PDB entry 4GBI | X-ray diffraction, 2.50 A resolution | chains B and D of the 4 polymer chains in the assembly

== Chain B (and D) ==
Protein: Insulin B chain
Organism: Homo sapiens
Notes: chain D of this document is another copy of the same molecule, construct and numbering; everything in this record applies to it too
Reference sequence: P01308 (INS_HUMAN); residues 1-30 here correspond to UniProt positions 25-54 (UniProt number = residue number + 24)
Sequence (30 residues; each row starts with the number of its first residue):
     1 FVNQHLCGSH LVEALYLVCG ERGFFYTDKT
Unresolved in the structure: 30 (chain D: fully traced)
Construct notes: variant Asp-28 (Pro52 in P01308)
Bound ions: Zn2+ near His-10 (its only coordinating residue here)
Ligand contacts:
  - m-cresol (CRS), molecule 1: Val-2, His-5, Leu-6, Cys-7, His-10, Leu-11, Ala-14
  - m-cresol (CRS), molecule 2: Tyr-26, Thr-27, Asp-28, Lys-29

== How chain B and chain D interact ==
Residue-residue contacts - 29 pairs, chain B then chain D:
  Gln-4(B) / Tyr-16(D)
  His-5(B) / Tyr-16(D)  hydrogen bond (backbone-side chain)
  His-5(B) / Leu-17(D)
  Gly-8(B) / Tyr-16(D)
  Ser-9(B) / Glu-13(D)  hydrogen bond
  Ser-9(B) / Tyr-16(D)  hydrogen bond (backbone-side chain)
  Val-12(B) / Val-12(D)  hydrophobic
  Val-12(B) / Tyr-16(D)  hydrophobic
  Glu-13(B) / Glu-13(D)
  Tyr-16(B) / Gly-8(D)
  Tyr-16(B) / Ser-9(D)
  Tyr-16(B) / Tyr-26(D)
  Tyr-16(B) / Asp-28(D)
  Gly-20(B) / Asp-28(D)
  Glu-21(B) / Thr-27(D)
  Glu-21(B) / Asp-28(D)
  Glu-21(B) / Lys-29(D)  salt bridge
  Gly-23(B) / Tyr-26(D)
  Phe-24(B) / Val-12(D)  hydrophobic
  Phe-24(B) / Phe-24(D)  hydrophobic
  Phe-24(B) / Phe-25(D)
  Phe-24(B) / Tyr-26(D)  hydrogen bond (backbone-backbone)
  Phe-25(B) / Phe-24(D)
  Phe-25(B) / Phe-25(D)  hydrophobic
  Tyr-26(B) / Gly-23(D)
  Tyr-26(B) / Phe-24(D)  hydrogen bond (backbone-backbone)
  Thr-27(B) / Arg-22(D)
  Thr-27(B) / Gly-23(D)
  Thr-27(B) / Phe-24(D)
Interface residues without a listed pair, chain B (16 interface residues in all): Leu-6, Arg-22

== Summary ==
The interface between chain B and chain D involves 16 residues on one side and 14 on the other; the contacts
include 5 hydrogen bonds and 1 salt bridge. Polar contacts include Glu-21(B)/Lys-29(D), His-5(B)/Tyr-16(D) and
Ser-9(B)/Glu-13(D). Ligands of chain B: m-cresol.
Both chains are Insulin B chain (Homo sapiens). Entry 4GBI (Crystal structure of aspart insulin at pH 6.5) was
determined by X-ray diffraction (same publication as 4GBC, 4GBK, 4GBL and 4GBN).
